Entry 7NFE (electron microscopy, 4.29 A resolution (low resolution: residue-level contacts below are approximate; hydrogen-bond / salt-bridge calls are withheld)); this record covers chains G and H of the 10 polymer chains in the assembly.

Chain G:
Protein: Non-homologous end-joining factor 1
Source organism: Homo sapiens
UniProt: Q9H9Q4 (NHEJ1_HUMAN); residue numbers follow UniProt; this construct covers 1-299
Chain sequence (299 residues; each row starts with the number of its first residue):
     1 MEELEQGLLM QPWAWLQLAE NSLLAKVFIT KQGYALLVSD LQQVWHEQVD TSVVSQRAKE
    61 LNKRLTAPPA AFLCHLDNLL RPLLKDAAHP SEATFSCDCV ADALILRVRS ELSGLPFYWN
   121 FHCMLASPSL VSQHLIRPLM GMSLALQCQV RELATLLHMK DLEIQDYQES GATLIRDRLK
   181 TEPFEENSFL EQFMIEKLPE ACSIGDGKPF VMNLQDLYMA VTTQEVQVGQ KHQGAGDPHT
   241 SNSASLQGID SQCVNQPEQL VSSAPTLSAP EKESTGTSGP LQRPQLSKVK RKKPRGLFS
Not modelled in the structure: 1, 10-11, 14, 80-92, 124, 138-142, 216-219, 225-299
Curated features (UniProtKB/Swiss-Prot):
  - motif: Val289 to Ser299 (XLM)
  - site: Leu115 (Leu-lock)
  - modified residue: Ser132 (Phosphoserine), Ser203 (Phosphoserine), Ser245 (Phosphoserine), Ser251 (Phosphoserine), Ser263 (Phosphoserine), Thr266 (Phosphothreonine), Ser287 (Phosphoserine)
  - natural variant: Arg57 to Ser299 (deletion: In IMD124), Arg57 (R57G: In IMD124), Leu79 (L79P: In IMD124; uncertain significance), Cys123 (C123R: In IMD124), Arg176 to Ser299 (deletion: In IMD124), Arg178 to Ser299 (deletion: In IMD124)
  - mutagenesis: Gln11 (Q11A: Does not affect ability to participate in V(D)J recombination), Trp13 (W13A: Does not affect ability to participate in V(D)J recombination), Trp15 (W15A: Does not affect ability to participate in V(D)J recombination), Leu24 (L24A: Does not affect ability to participate in V(D)J recombination), Lys26 (K26A: Abolished ability to participate in V(D)J recombination), Leu37 (L37A: Does not affect ability to participate in V(D)J recombination), Asp40 (D40A/P: Does not affect ability to participate in V(D)J recombination), Leu41 (L41A: Does not affect ability to participate in V(D)J recombination), Gln43 (Q43A: Does not affect ability to participate in V(D)J recombination), Leu61 (L61E: Does not affect ability to participate in V(D)J recombination), Arg64 to Leu65 (Abolished interaction with XRCC4), Arg64 (R64E: Abolished ability to repair double-strand breaks (DSBs). Abolished interaction with XRCC4. Abolished ability to participate in V(D)J recombination ...), 28 further mutagenesis entries in UniProt

Chain H:
Protein: DNA repair protein XRCC4
Source organism: Homo sapiens
UniProt: Q13426 (XRCC4_HUMAN); residues 1-336 here = UniProt positions 1-336
Chain sequence (336 residues; row label = number of the first residue in the row):
     1 MERKISRIHL VSEPSITHFL QVSWEKTLES GFVITLTDGH SAWTGTVSES EISQEADDMA
    61 MEKGKYVGEL RKALLSGAGP ADVYTFNFSK ESCYFFFEKN LKDVSFRLGS FNLEKVENPA
   121 EVIRELICYC LDTIAENQAK NEHLQKENER LLRDWNDVQG RFEKCVSAKE ALETDLYKRF
   181 ILVLNEKKTK IRSLHNKLLN AAQEREKDIK QEGETAICSE MTADRDPVYD ESTDEESENQ
   241 TDLSGLASAA VSKDDSIISS LDVTDIAPSR KRRQRMQRNL GTEPKMAPQE NQLQEKENSR
   301 PDSSLPETSK KEHISAENMS LETLRNSSPE DLFDEI
Not modelled in the structure: 202-336
Curated features (UniProtKB/Swiss-Prot):
  - region: Phe180 to Gly213 (Interaction with LIG4)
  - motif: Arg270 to Arg275 (Nuclear localization signal)
  - site: Asp265, Ile266 (Cleavage)
  - modified residue: Ser53 (Phosphoserine), Ser193 (Phosphoserine), Tyr229 (Phosphotyrosine), Ser232 (Phosphoserine), Thr233 (Phosphothreonine), Ser237 (Phosphoserine), Ser256 (Phosphoserine), Ser260 (Phosphoserine), Ser303 (Phosphoserine), Ser304 (Phosphoserine), Ser315 (Phosphoserine), Ser320 (Phosphoserine), Thr323 (Phosphothreonine), Ser327 (Phosphoserine), Ser328 (Phosphoserine)
  - cross-link (Glycyl lysine isopeptide (Lys-Gly)): Lys210 (interchain with G-Cter in SUMO), Lys296 (interchain with G-Cter in ubiquitin)
  - natural variant: Trp43 (W43R: In SSMED), Asp82 (D82E: In SSMED), Arg161 to Ile336 (deletion: In SSMED), Arg161 (R161Q: In SSMED), Lys210 to Ile336 (deletion: In SSMED), Arg225 to Ile336 (deletion: In SSMED), Arg275 to Ile336 (deletion: In SSMED)
  - mutagenesis: Lys4 (K4E: Abolished interaction with NHEJ1/XLF; when associated with E-99), Lys26 (K26E: Abolished interaction with NHEJ1/XLF; when associated with E-99), Glu55 (E55R: Abolished interaction with NHEJ1/XLF), Asp58 (D58R: Abolished interaction with NHEJ1/XLF), Met61 (M61R: Abolished interaction with NHEJ1/XLF), Glu62 (E62R: Does not affect interaction with NHEJ1/XLF), Lys65 (K65E: Strongly decreased interaction with NHEJ1/XLF. Abolished interaction with NHEJ1/XLF; when associated with E-99. Abolished ability to bridge DNA; when associated with E-99 ...), Glu69 (E69R: Does not affect interaction with NHEJ1/XLF), Arg71 (R71E: Abolished interaction with NHEJ1/XLF; when associated with E-99), Lys72 (K72E: Abolished interaction with NHEJ1/XLF; when associated with E-99. Abolished ability to bridge DNA; when associated with E-90 and E-99), Lys90 (K90E: Abolished ability to bridge DNA; when associated with E-72 and E-99), Lys99 (K99E: Abolished interaction with NHEJ1/XLF; when associated with E-4 or E-26 or E-65 or E-71 or E-72. Abolished ability to bridge DNA; when associated with E-65. Abolished ability to bridge DNA ...), 38 further mutagenesis entries in UniProt

Chain G / chain H interface:
Residue-residue contacts - 26 pairs, chain G then chain H:
  Ala58(G) - Asp57(H)
  Lys63(G) - Ser50(H)
  Lys63(G) - Gln54(H)
  Arg64(G) - Ser50(H)
  Arg64(G) - Ser53(H)
  Arg64(G) - Gln54(H)
  Arg64(G) - Asp57(H)
  Arg64(G) - Lys63(H)
  Leu65(G) - Asp57(H)
  Thr66(G) - Gln54(H)
  Thr66(G) - Asp57(H)
  Thr66(G) - Asp58(H)
  Ala67(G) - Asp57(H)
  Ala67(G) - Asp58(H)
  Pro68(G) - Asp58(H)
  Pro68(G) - Phe106(H)
  Ala71(G) - Lys102(H)
  Ala71(G) - Phe106(H)
  His75(G) - Lys102(H)
  Ser113(G) - Asp57(H)
  Ser113(G) - Ala60(H)
  Ser113(G) - Met61(H)
  Gly114(G) - Met61(H)
  Gly114(G) - Glu62(H)
  Gly114(G) - Lys63(H)
  Leu115(G) - Lys63(H)
Other interface residues (no listed pair), chain G (14 interface residues in all): Phe72, Cys74
Other interface residues (no listed pair), chain H (13 interface residues in all): Glu29, Arg107

Overview:
14 residues of chain G and 13 residues of chain H are in contact. UniProt lists 40 mutagenesis sites on chain
G; 51 mutagenesis sites on chain H.
Here chain G is Non-homologous end-joining factor 1 and chain H is DNA repair protein XRCC4, both from Homo
sapiens. Entry 7NFE (Cryo-EM structure of NHEJ super-complex (monomer)) was determined by electron microscopy
together with 7NFC from the same study.
